Entry 4YSL (X-ray diffraction, 1.46 A resolution); this record covers chains A and B.

# Chain A (and B)
Molecule: Beta-lactamase domain protein
From: Pseudomonas putida (strain F1 / ATCC 700007)
Notes: chain B of this document is another copy of the same molecule, construct and numbering; everything in this record applies to it too
UniProt: A5VWI3 (A5VWI3_PSEP1); numbering as in UniProt (aligned over 1-294)
Chain sequence (294 residues; row label = number of the first residue in the row):
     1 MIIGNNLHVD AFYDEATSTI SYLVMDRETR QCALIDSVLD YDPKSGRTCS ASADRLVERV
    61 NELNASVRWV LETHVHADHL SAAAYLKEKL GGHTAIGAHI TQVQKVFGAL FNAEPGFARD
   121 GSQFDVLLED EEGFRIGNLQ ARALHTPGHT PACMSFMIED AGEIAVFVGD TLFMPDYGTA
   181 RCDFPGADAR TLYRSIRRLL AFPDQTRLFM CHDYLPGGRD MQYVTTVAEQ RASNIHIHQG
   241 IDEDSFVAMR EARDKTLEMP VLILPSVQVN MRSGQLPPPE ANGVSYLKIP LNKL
Bound ions: Fe ion: H74, H149, D170 (together with glutathione)
Ligand contacts: glutathione (GSH): D78, H149, D170, F173, Y177, T179, A180, R181, F184, H212, Y214, R250, R253, L257, M259, P260, V261
Reported in the primary citation:
  - Fe ion coordination: H74, H149, D170
  - binding site for glutathione: D78, H149, D170, R181, Y214, R250, R253, V261
  - conformationally variable residues (side-chain flip): F184

# Interface between chain A and chain B
Pairs across the interface - 69 pairs, chain A then chain B:
  Y41(A) - I289(B)
  Y41(A) - L291(B)  hydrophobic
  K44(A) - E258(B)  salt bridge
  K44(A) - M259(B)
  K44(A) - P260(B)
  K44(A) - V261(B)
  K44(A) - I263(B)
  K44(A) - L264(B)
  S45(A) - L264(B)
  S45(A) - L294(B)
  G46(A) - P290(B)
  G46(A) - L291(B)
  G46(A) - N292(B)  hydrogen bond (backbone-backbone)
  R47(A) - N292(B)
  T48(A) - N292(B)  hydrogen bond (backbone-side chain)
  A109(A) - N282(B)
  L110(A) - Y286(B)  hydrogen bond (backbone-side chain)
  F111(A) - Y286(B)
  N112(A) - E280(B)  hydrogen bond
  N112(A) - N282(B)
  N112(A) - Y286(B)  hydrogen bond (backbone-side chain)
  E258(A) - K44(B)  salt bridge
  M259(A) - K44(B)
  P260(A) - K44(B)
  V261(A) - K44(B)
  I263(A) - K44(B)
  L264(A) - K44(B)
  L264(A) - S45(B)
  P277(A) - L291(B)
  E280(A) - N112(B)  hydrogen bond
  E280(A) - K288(B)  salt bridge
  N282(A) - A109(B)
  N282(A) - N112(B)
  V284(A) - K293(B)
  S285(A) - I289(B)
  S285(A) - P290(B)
  S285(A) - L291(B)  hydrogen bond (backbone-backbone)
  Y286(A) - A109(B)
  Y286(A) - L110(B)  hydrogen bond (side chain-backbone)
  Y286(A) - F111(B)
  Y286(A) - N112(B)  hydrogen bond (side chain-backbone)
  Y286(A) - K288(B)
  Y286(A) - I289(B)
  Y286(A) - P290(B)  hydrophobic
  L287(A) - L287(B)
  L287(A) - K288(B)
  L287(A) - I289(B)  hydrogen bond (backbone-backbone)
  L287(A) - L291(B)  hydrophobic
  K288(A) - E280(B)  salt bridge
  K288(A) - Y286(B)
  K288(A) - L287(B)
  I289(A) - Y41(B)
  I289(A) - S285(B)
  I289(A) - Y286(B)
  I289(A) - L287(B)  hydrogen bond (backbone-backbone)
  I289(A) - I289(B)  hydrophobic
  P290(A) - G46(B)
  P290(A) - S285(B)
  P290(A) - Y286(B)  hydrophobic
  L291(A) - G46(B)
  L291(A) - P277(B)
  L291(A) - S285(B)  hydrogen bond (backbone-backbone)
  L291(A) - L287(B)  hydrophobic
  N292(A) - G46(B)  hydrogen bond (backbone-backbone)
  N292(A) - R47(B)  hydrogen bond
  N292(A) - T48(B)  hydrogen bond (side chain-backbone)
  K293(A) - R47(B)
  K293(A) - V284(B)
  L294(A) - S45(B)
Interface residues without a listed pair, chain A (31 interface residues in all): L276
Interface residues without a listed pair, chain B (32 interface residues in all): D42, L276

# Summary
31 residues of chain A and 32 residues of chain B are in contact, with 15 hydrogen bonds and 4 salt bridges.
Among the polar pairs are K44(A)-E258(B), E280(A)-K288(B) and T48(A)-N292(B). The paper reports a binding site
for glutathione at D78(A), H149(A) and D170(A) among others; Fe ion coordination by H74(A), H149(A) and
D170(A).
Chain A and chain B are both Beta-lactamase domain protein (Pseudomonas putida (strain F1 / ATCC 700007)); the
structure, Crystal structure of SdoA from Pseudomonas putida in complex with glutathione, was determined by
X-ray diffraction together with 4YSB and 4YSK from the same study.
